9DKW - chains A and E of the 14 polymer chains in the assembly; structure by electron microscopy, 2.49 A resolution.

Chain A (and E):
Molecule: ATP-dependent Clp protease proteolytic subunit, mitochondrial
Organism: Homo sapiens
Notes: EC 3.4.21.92; chain E of this document is another copy of the same molecule, construct and numbering; everything in this record applies to it too
UniProtKB: Q16740 (CLPP_HUMAN); numbering as in UniProt (aligned over 58-277)
Sequence (221 residues; row label = number of the first residue in the row):
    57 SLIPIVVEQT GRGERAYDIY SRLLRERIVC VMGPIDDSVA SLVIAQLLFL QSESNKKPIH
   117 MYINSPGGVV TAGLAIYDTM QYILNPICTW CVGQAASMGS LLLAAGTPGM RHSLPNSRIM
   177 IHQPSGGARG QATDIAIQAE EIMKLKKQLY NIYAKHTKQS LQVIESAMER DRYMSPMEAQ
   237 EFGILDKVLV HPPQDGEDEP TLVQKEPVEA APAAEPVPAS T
Disordered / not traced: 57-58, 64-71, 249-277
Construct notes: expression tag (57)
Covalently attached groups: bortezomib (BO2) linked to Ser153
Small-molecule neighbours: bortezomib (BO2; N-[(1R)-1-(dihydroxyboryl)-3-methylbutyl]-N-(pyrazin-2-ylcarbonyl)-L-phenylalaninamide): Gly123, Gly124, Val125, Val126, Met154, His178, Gln179, Pro180, Ser181, Gly182, Ile198, Leu201, Leu205
UniProt features mapped onto this chain:
  - active site: Ser153 (Nucleophile), His178
  - modified residue: Lys200 (N6-succinyllysine), Lys211 (N6-acetyllysine)
  - natural variant: Thr145 (T145P: In PRLTS3), Cys147 (C147S: In PRLTS3), Tyr229 (Y229D: In PRLTS3)
  - mutagenesis: Leu58 to Ile61 (Abolishes protease activity), Ser153 (S153A/C: Abolishes protease activity)
From the paper describing this entry:
  - binding site for bortezomib: Gly124, Val126, Ser153, Met154, Pro180, Ser181, Gly182, Ile198, Leu201
  - catalytic residues: Ser153, His178
  - contacts within the chain: Ser153-His178 (hydrogen bond), Gln187-Asp190 (hydrogen bond)

Interface between chain A and chain E:
Contacting residue pairs (32; chain A residue first):
  Ile59(A) with Leu98(E), hydrophobic
  Pro60(A) with Ser77(E); Leu98(E)
  Ile61(A) with Ala72(E); Asp74(E); Ser77(E), hydrogen bond (backbone-side chain)
  Val63(A) with Ala72(E); Tyr73(E), hydrophobic
  Ile75(A) with Ala101(E), hydrophobic; Phe105(E), hydrophobic
  Tyr76(A) with Ser97(E); Leu98(E)
  Leu79(A) with Ala101(E), hydrophobic
  Trp146(A) with Tyr138(E)
  Val148(A) with Ala131(E), hydrophobic
  Leu170(A) with Asp134(E)
  Pro171(A) with Asp134(E)
  Asn172(A) with Leu130(E); Tyr133(E); Asp134(E), hydrogen bond (backbone-side chain); Gln204(E), hydrogen bond; Ile208(E)
  Arg174(A) with Glu197(E), salt bridge; Lys200(E)
  Arg226(A) with Gln187(E), hydrogen bond; Asp190(E), salt bridge
  Tyr229(A) with Glu197(E)
  Val246(A) with Tyr138(E)
  His247(A) with Gln137(E); Tyr138(E)
  Pro248(A) with Tyr138(E); Leu140(E)
Interface residues without a listed pair, chain A (27 interface residues in all): Val62, Arg78, Met88, Tyr118, Asn120, Gly149, Gln150, Ser173, Asp227
Interface residues without a listed pair, chain E (30 interface residues in all): Asp93, Ile100, Gln102, Leu104, Gln107, Thr127, Thr135, Thr189, Ile193

Summary:
The interface between chain A and chain E involves 27 residues on one side and 30 on the other; the contacts
include 4 hydrogen bonds and 2 salt bridges. Polar pairs include Arg174(A)-Glu197(E), Arg226(A)-Asp190(E) and
Ile61(A)-Ser77(E). From the paper: catalytic residues Ser153(A) and His178(A); a binding site for bortezomib
at Gly124(A), Val126(A) and Ser153(A) among others.
Both chains are ATP-dependent Clp protease proteolytic subunit, mitochondrial (Homo sapiens). Entry 9DKW
(Human mitochondrial ClpP in complex with Bortezomib) was determined by electron microscopy together with
9DQK, 9DQL and 9DKV from the same study.
